Entry 2WNU (X-ray diffraction, 2.30 A resolution); this record covers chains D and E of the 3 polymer chains in the assembly.

== Chain D ==
Molecule: Complement C1Q subcomponent subunit A
From: Homo sapiens
Notes: fragment: c-terminal globular region, residues 112-245
UniProt: P02745 (C1QA_HUMAN); residues 90-223 here correspond to UniProt positions 112-245 (UniProt number = residue number + 22)
Amino-acid sequence (134 residues; numbered 90 to 223; the number before each row is that of its first residue):
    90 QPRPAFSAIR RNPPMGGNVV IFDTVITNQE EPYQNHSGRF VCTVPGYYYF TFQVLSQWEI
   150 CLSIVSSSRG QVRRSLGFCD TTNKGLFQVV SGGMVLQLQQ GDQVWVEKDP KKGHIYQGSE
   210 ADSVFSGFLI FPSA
Not modelled in the structure: 223
Disulfides: Cys150-Cys168
Curated features (UniProtKB/Swiss-Prot):
  - binding site (Ca(2+)): Gln177
  - glycosylation: Asn124 (N-linked (GlcNAc...) asparagine)

== Chain E ==
Molecule: Complement C1Q subcomponent subunit B
From: Homo sapiens
Notes: fragment: c terminal globular domain, residues 116-251
UniProt: P02746 (C1QB_HUMAN); residues 91-226 here correspond to UniProt positions 116-251 (UniProt number = residue number + 25)
Amino-acid sequence (136 residues; numbered 91 to 226; the number before each row is that of its first residue):
    91 ATQKIAFSAT RTINVPLRRD QTIRFDHVIT NMNNNYEPRS GKFTCKVPGL YYFTYHASSR
   151 GNLCVNLMRG RERAQKVVTF CDYAYNTFQV TTGGMVLKLE QGENVFLQAT DKNSLLGMEG
   211 ANSIFSGFLL FPDMEA
Not modelled in the structure: 91, 225-226
Disulfides: Cys154-Cys171
Curated features (UniProtKB/Swiss-Prot):
  - binding site (Ca(2+)): Tyr175

== Chain D / chain E interface ==
Residue-residue contacts - 45 pairs, chain D then chain E:
  Pro91(D) - Phe221(E)
  Arg92(D) - Leu140(E)
  Arg92(D) - Phe221(E)
  Arg92(D) - Pro222(E)  hydrogen bond (side chain-backbone)
  Pro93(D) - Phe221(E)
  Ala94(D) - Val186(E)  hydrophobic
  Phe95(D) - Val186(E)
  Ser96(D) - Met185(E)  hydrogen bond
  Ser96(D) - Val186(E)  hydrogen bond (side chain-backbone)
  Ile98(D) - Val168(E)  hydrophobic
  Ile115(D) - Val167(E)  hydrophobic
  Thr116(D) - Leu140(E)
  Thr116(D) - Val186(E)  hydrogen bond (side chain-backbone)
  Thr116(D) - Leu187(E)
  Gln118(D) - Leu140(E)
  Gln118(D) - Lys188(E)  hydrogen bond
  Thr140(D) - Tyr142(E)
  Gln142(D) - Thr182(E)
  Gln142(D) - Gly183(E)
  Gln142(D) - Gly184(E)
  Leu144(D) - Cys171(E)
  Leu175(D) - Tyr173(E)  hydrophobic
  Phe176(D) - Cys171(E)  hydrophobic
  Phe176(D) - Asp172(E)
  Phe176(D) - Tyr173(E)  hydrogen bond (backbone-backbone)
  Gln177(D) - Asp172(E)
  Gln177(D) - Tyr173(E)  hydrogen bond (side chain-backbone)
  Val178(D) - Cys171(E)
  Val178(D) - Asp172(E)  hydrogen bond (backbone-side chain)
  Val178(D) - Thr181(E)
  Val178(D) - Thr182(E)
  Ser180(D) - Thr182(E)
  Glu209(D) - Thr169(E)
  Ala210(D) - Thr169(E)
  Ala210(D) - Cys171(E)  hydrophobic
  Asp211(D) - Val168(E)
  Asp211(D) - Thr169(E)  hydrogen bond (backbone-backbone)
  Asp211(D) - Phe170(E)
  Val213(D) - Phe170(E)  hydrophobic
  Val213(D) - Gly184(E)
  Val213(D) - Met185(E)  hydrophobic
  Phe217(D) - Tyr142(E)  hydrophobic
  Phe217(D) - Phe218(E)  hydrophobic
  Phe217(D) - Leu220(E)  hydrophobic
  Leu218(D) - Phe221(E)
Other interface residues (no listed pair), chain D (27 interface residues in all): Arg100, Ser215, Gly216
Other interface residues (no listed pair), chain E (23 interface residues in all): Tyr175, Asp223

== In short ==
27 residues of chain D face 23 of chain E across their interface; the contacts include 9 hydrogen bonds. Polar
contacts include Arg92(D)-Pro222(E), Ser96(D)-Met185(E) and Ser96(D)-Val186(E). Curated annotation (UniProt)
lists Ca2+-binding residue Gln177(D) on chain D; Ca2+-binding residue Tyr175(E) on chain E.
Here chain D is Complement C1Q subcomponent subunit A and chain E is Complement C1Q subcomponent subunit B,
both from Homo sapiens. Entry 2WNU (Complex between c1q globular heads and heparan sulfate) was determined by
X-ray diffraction (same publication as 2WNV).
